Entry 8TDW (electron microscopy, 3.04 A resolution); this record covers chains B and J of the 6 polymer chains in the assembly.

# Chain B
Molecule: Deoxynucleoside triphosphate triphosphohydrolase SAMHD1
Source organism: Homo sapiens
Notes: EC 3.1.5.-
UniProt: Q9Y3Z3 (SAMH1_HUMAN); residues 1-626 here = UniProt positions 1-626
Chain sequence (626 residues; each row starts with the number of its first residue):
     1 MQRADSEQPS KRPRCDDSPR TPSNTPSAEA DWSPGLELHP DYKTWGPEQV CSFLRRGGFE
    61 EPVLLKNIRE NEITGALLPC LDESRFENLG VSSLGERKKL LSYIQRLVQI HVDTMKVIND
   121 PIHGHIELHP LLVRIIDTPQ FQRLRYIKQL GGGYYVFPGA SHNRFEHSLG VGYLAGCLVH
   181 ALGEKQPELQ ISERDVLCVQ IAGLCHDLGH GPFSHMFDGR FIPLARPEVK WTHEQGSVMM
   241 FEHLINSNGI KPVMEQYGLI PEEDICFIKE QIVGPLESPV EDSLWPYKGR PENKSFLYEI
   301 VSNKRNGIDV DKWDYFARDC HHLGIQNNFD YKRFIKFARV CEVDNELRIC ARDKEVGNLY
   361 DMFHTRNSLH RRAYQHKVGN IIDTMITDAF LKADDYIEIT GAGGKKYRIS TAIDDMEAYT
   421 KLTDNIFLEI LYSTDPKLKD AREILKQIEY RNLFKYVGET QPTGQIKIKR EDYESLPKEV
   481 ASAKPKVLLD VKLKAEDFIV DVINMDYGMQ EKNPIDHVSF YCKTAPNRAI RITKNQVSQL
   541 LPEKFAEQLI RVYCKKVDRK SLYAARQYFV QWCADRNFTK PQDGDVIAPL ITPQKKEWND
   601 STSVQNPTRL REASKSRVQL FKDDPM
Unresolved in the structure: 1-114, 508-512, 535-546, 603-626
Metal / ion sites: Fe ion: His167, His206, Asp207
Curated features (UniProtKB/Swiss-Prot):
  - active site: His233
  - binding site (GTP): Lys116, Val117, Asp137, Gln142, Arg145, Arg451, Lys455, Lys523
  - binding site (dATP): Asn119, Gln149, Val156, Arg164, His210, His215, Lys312, Tyr315, Asp319, Arg333, Arg352, Lys354, Asn358, Arg366, Gln375, His376, Lys377, Lys523
  - binding site (dCTP): Asn119, Gln149, Val156, Arg164, His210, His215, Lys312, Tyr315, Asp319, Arg333, Arg352, Lys354, Arg366, Arg372, Gln375, His376, Lys377, Lys523
  - binding site (dGTP): Asn119, Gln149, Leu150, Val156, Arg164, Lys312, Tyr315, Asp319, Arg333, Arg352, Lys354, Asn358, Arg366, Tyr374, Gln375, His376, Lys377, Lys523
  - binding site (dTTP): Asn119, Gln149, Val156, Arg164, His210, His215, Lys312, Tyr315, Asp319, Arg333, Arg352, Lys354, Gln375, His376, Lys377, Lys523
  - binding site (Mn(2+)): His167, His206, Asp207, Asp311
  - modified residue: Met1 (N-acetylmethionine), Ser18 (Phosphoserine), Thr21 (Phosphothreonine), Thr25 (Phosphothreonine), Ser33 (Phosphoserine), Ser93 (Phosphoserine), Thr592 (Microbial infection: Phosphothreonine)
  - cross-link (Glycyl lysine isopeptide (Lys-Gly)): Lys467 (interchain with G-Cter in SUMO2), Lys469 (interchain with G-Cter in SUMO2), Lys492 (interchain with G-Cter in SUMO2), Lys622 (interchain with G-Cter in SUMO2)
Reported in the primary citation:
  - mutagenesis - D137N: increased catalytic activity on XTP
  - mutagenesis - D137N: increased binding to dX
  - mutagenesis - D137N (8-fold): increased binding to XTP

# Chain J
Molecule: 6-nt RNA strand
Sequence (6 nucleotides; numbered 6 to 11; the number before each row is that of its first residue):
     6 CCGGCC

# How chain B and chain J interact
Residue-residue contacts (8; chain B residue first):
  Tyr155(B) with G8(J), base contact
  Val156(B) with G8(J), base contact
  Arg372(B) with C10(J), sugar contact
  His376(B) with G9(J), salt bridge to the phosphate
  Lys377(B) with C7(J), base contact
  Val378(B) with C7(J), sugar contact
  Arg451(B) with G8(J), salt bridge to the phosphate
  Lys455(B) with C7(J), base contact
Interface residues without a listed pair, chain B (9 interface residues in all): Pro158

# Summary
Chain B and chain J form an interface of 9 and 4 residues respectively, with 2 salt bridges. Polar pairs
include His376(B)-G9(J) and Arg451(B)-G8(J). The paper reports that D137N of chain B increases catalytic
activity on XTP; D137N of chain B increases binding to dX.
Here chain B is Deoxynucleoside triphosphate triphosphohydrolase SAMHD1 (Homo sapiens) and chain J is a 6-nt
RNA strand. Entry 8TDW (ssRNA bound SAMHD1 T open) was determined by electron microscopy (same publication as
8TDV).
